7AJQ - chains D and F of the 7 polymer chains in the assembly; structure by electron microscopy, 4.00 A resolution.

== Chain D ==
Protein: Biopolymer transport protein ExbB
From: Serratia marcescens
UniProtKB: A0A542C9I8 (A0A542C9I8_SERMA); residues 1-281 here correspond to UniProt positions 45-325 (UniProt number = residue number + 44)
Sequence (281 residues; each row starts with the number of its first residue):
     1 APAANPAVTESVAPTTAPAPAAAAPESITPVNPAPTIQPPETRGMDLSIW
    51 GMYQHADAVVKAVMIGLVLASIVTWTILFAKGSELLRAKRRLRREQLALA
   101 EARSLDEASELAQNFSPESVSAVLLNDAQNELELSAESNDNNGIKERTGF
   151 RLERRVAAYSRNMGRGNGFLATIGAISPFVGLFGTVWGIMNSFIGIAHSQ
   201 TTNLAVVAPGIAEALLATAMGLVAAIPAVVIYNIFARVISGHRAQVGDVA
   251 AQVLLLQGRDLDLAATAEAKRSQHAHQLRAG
Unresolved in the structure: 1-45

== Chain F ==
Protein: Biopolymer transport protein ExbD
From: Serratia marcescens
UniProtKB: V5YUQ0 (V5YUQ0_SERMA); residue numbers follow UniProt; this construct covers 1-140
Sequence (146 residues; row label = number of the first residue in the row):
     1 MAMRLNEDLDDSGELHEINVTPFIDVMLVLLIIFMVAAPLATVDIRVDLP
    51 ASSAKPQPRPEKPVFLSVKADKQLYVGDQPVNADQLTSVLDQRTQANKET
   101 TIFFQADKSVDYETLMSVMDTLRKAGYLKVGLVGMEGAAKHHHHHH
Unresolved in the structure: 1-17, 41-146
Differences from the reference sequence: expression tag (141-146)

== Interface between chain D and chain F ==
Residue-residue contacts - 6 pairs, chain D then chain F:
  Pro178(D) with Val20(F), hydrophobic
  Phe179(D) with Asn19(F)
  Leu182(D) with Phe23(F), hydrophobic
  Phe193(D) with Leu30(F), hydrophobic; Ile33(F), hydrophobic
  Thr202(D) with Leu40(F)
Interface residues without a listed pair, chain D (8 interface residues in all): Ala175, Ile189, Ile211
Interface residues without a listed pair, chain F (8 interface residues in all): Ile18, Phe34

== In short ==
Chain D and chain F each contribute 8 residues to their interface.
Here chain D is Biopolymer transport protein ExbB and chain F is Biopolymer transport protein ExbD, both from
Serratia marcescens. Entry 7AJQ (cryo-EM structure of ExbBD from Serratia Marcescens) was determined by
electron microscopy (same publication as 6YE4).
